Entry 5OKZ (X-ray diffraction, 3.20 A resolution); this record covers chains m and j of the 10 polymer chains in the assembly.

== Chain m ==
Name: Exosome complex component CSL4
Source organism: Saccharomyces cerevisiae (strain ATCC 204508 / S288c)
UniProt: P53859 (CSL4_YEAST); numbering as in UniProt (aligned over 1-292)
Chain sequence (295 residues; row label = number of the first residue in the row; numbers below 1 keep their minus sign (Gly-2 is residue -2)):
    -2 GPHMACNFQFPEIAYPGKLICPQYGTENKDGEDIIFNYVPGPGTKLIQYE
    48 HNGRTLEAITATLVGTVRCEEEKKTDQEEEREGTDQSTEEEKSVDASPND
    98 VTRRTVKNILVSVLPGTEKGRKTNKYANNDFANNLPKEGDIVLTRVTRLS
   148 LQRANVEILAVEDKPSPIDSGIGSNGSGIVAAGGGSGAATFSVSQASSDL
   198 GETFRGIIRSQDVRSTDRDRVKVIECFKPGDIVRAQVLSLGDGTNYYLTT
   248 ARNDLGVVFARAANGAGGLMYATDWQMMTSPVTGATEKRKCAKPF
Unresolved in the structure: -2 to 7, 21-36, 66-106, 114-125, 162-186, 292
Construct notes: expression tag (-2 to 0)

== Chain j ==
Name: Exosome complex component MTR3
Source organism: Saccharomyces cerevisiae (strain ATCC 204508 / S288c)
UniProt: P48240 (MTR3_YEAST); residue numbers follow UniProt; this construct covers 1-250
Chain sequence (250 residues; numbered 1 to 250; the number before each row is that of its first residue):
     1 MNVQDRRRLLGPAAAKPMAFSNTTTHVPEKKSTDLTPKGNESEQELSLHT
    51 GFIENCNGSALVEARSLGHQTSLITAVYGPRSIRGSFTSQGTISIQLKNG
   101 LLEKYNTNELKEVSSFLMGIFNSVVNLSRYPKSGIDIFVYLTYDKDLTNN
   151 PQDDDSQSKMTSSQISSLIPHCITSITLALADAGIELVDMAGAGEANGTV
   201 VSFIKNGEEIVGFWKDDGDDEDLLECLDRCKEQYNRYRDLMISCLMNQET
Unresolved in the structure: 1-4, 21-42, 148-162, 248-250
Construct notes: conflict Thr161 (Met in P48240)

== Chain m / chain j interface ==
Residue-residue contacts (29):
  Ile10(m) with Met246(j), hydrophobic
  Ala11(m) with Met246(j)
  Tyr12(m) with Ile242(j), hydrophobic; Met246(j), hydrophobic
  Pro13(m) with Leu187(j); Asp189(j); Met190(j), hydrogen bond (backbone-backbone)
  Gly14(m) with Val188(j); Asp189(j)
  Pro37(m) with Arg129(j)
  Gly38(m) with Arg129(j), hydrogen bond (backbone-side chain)
  Pro39(m) with Arg129(j)
  Gly40(m) with Arg129(j); Glu186(j)
  Thr41(m) with Arg129(j)
  Lys42(m) with Asn126(j), hydrogen bond
  Ile44(m) with Val188(j), hydrophobic; Lys205(j)
  Tyr46(m) with Lys205(j)
  Glu47(m) with Glu208(j)
  Thr59(m) with Ile185(j); Glu186(j), hydrogen bond; Leu187(j), hydrogen bond (backbone-backbone)
  Leu60(m) with Gly184(j); Ile185(j); Glu186(j)
  Val61(m) with Ala181(j)
  Glu199(m) with Arg81(j)
  Phe201(m) with Ser82(j)
Other interface residues (no listed pair), chain m (22 interface residues in all): Thr57, Ala58, Gly240
Other interface residues (no listed pair), chain j (18 interface residues in all): Gly85, Leu245

== Overview ==
The interface between chain m and chain j involves 22 residues on one side and 18 on the other, with 5
hydrogen bonds. Among the polar pairs are Gly38(m)-Arg129(j), Lys42(m)-Asn126(j) and Thr59(m)-Glu186(j).
Chain m is Exosome complex component CSL4 and chain j is Exosome complex component MTR3, both from
Saccharomyces cerevisiae (strain ATCC 204508 / S288c); the structure, Crystal Strucrure of the Mpp6 Exosome
complex, was determined by X-ray diffraction.
